Entry 7DDP (electron microscopy, 3.40 A resolution); this record covers chains A and C.

# Chain A
Protein: Angiotensin-converting enzyme 2
Organism: Homo sapiens
Notes: EC 3.4.17.23, 3.4.17.-
UniProt: Q9BYF1 (ACE2_HUMAN); residues 19-615 here = UniProt positions 19-615
Sequence (597 residues; each row starts with the number of its first residue):
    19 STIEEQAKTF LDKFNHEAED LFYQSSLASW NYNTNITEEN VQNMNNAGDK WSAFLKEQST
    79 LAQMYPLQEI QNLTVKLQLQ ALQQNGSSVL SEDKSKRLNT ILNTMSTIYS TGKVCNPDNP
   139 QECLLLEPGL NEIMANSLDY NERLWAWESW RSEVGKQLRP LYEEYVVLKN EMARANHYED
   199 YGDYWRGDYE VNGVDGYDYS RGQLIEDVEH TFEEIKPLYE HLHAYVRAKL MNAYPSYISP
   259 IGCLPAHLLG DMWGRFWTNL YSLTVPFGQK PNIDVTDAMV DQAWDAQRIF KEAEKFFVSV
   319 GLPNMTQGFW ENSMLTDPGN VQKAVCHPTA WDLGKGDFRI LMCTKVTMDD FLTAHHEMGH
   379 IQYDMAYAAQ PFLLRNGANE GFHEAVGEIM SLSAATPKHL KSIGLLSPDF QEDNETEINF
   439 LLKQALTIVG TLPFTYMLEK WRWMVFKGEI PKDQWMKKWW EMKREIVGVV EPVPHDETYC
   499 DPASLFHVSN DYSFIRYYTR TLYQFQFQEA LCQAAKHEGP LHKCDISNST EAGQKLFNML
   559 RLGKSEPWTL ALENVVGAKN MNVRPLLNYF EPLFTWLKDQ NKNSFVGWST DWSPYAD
Disulfide bonds: Cys-133/Cys-141, Cys-344/Cys-361, Cys-530/Cys-542
Covalently attached groups: N-acetylglucosamine (NAG) linked to Asn-53, Asn-90, Asn-322, Asn-546
Bound ions: Zn2+: His-374, His-378, Glu-402
Swiss-Prot annotation at these positions:
  - region (Interaction with SARS-CoV spike glycoprotein): Asp-30 to Tyr-41, Met-82 to Pro-84, Lys-353 to Arg-357
  - active site: Glu-375 (Proton acceptor), His-505 (Proton donor)
  - binding site (chloride): Arg-169, Trp-477, Lys-481
  - binding site (substrate): Arg-273, His-345, Pro-346, Tyr-515
  - binding site (Zn(2+)): His-374, His-378, Glu-402
  - glycosylation (N-linked (GlcNAc...) asparagine): Asn-53, Asn-90, Asn-103, Asn-322, Asn-432, Asn-546
  - mutagenesis: Ser-19 (S19P: Increases slightly the interaction with RBD domain of SARS-CoV-2 spike protein), Gln-24 to Lys-26 (Slightly inhibits interaction with SARS-CoV spike glycoprotein), Gln-24 (Q24T: Increases slightly the interaction with RBD domain of SARS-CoV-2 spike protein), Ala-25 (A25V: Increases slightly the interaction with RBD domain of SARS-CoV-2 spike protein), Thr-27 (T27Y: Increases slightly the interaction with RBD domain of SARS-CoV-2 spike protein. In sACE2.v2.2; increases interaction with RBD domain of SARS-CoV-2 spike protein ...), Leu-29 (L29F: Increases slightly the interaction with RBD domain of SARS-CoV-2 spike protein), Lys-31 (K31D: Abolishes interaction with SARS-CoV spike glycoprotein; K31Y: Increases slightly the interaction with RBD domain of SARS-CoV-2 spike protein), Asn-33 (N33D: Increases slightly the interaction with RBD domain of SARS-CoV-2 spike protein), His-34 (H34A: Increases slightly the interaction with RBD domain of SARS-CoV-2 spike protein), Glu-37 (E37A: No effect on interaction with SARS-CoV spike glycoprotein), Asp-38 (D38A: No effect on interaction with SARS-CoV spike glycoprotein), Leu-39 (L39R: Increases slightly the interaction with RBD domain of SARS-CoV-2 spike protein), 48 further mutagenesis entries in UniProt

# Chain C
Protein: Spike protein S1
Organism: Pangolin coronavirus
UniProt: A0A6G6A1M4 (A0A6G6A1M4_9BETC); residues 319-527 here correspond to UniProt positions 317-525 (UniProt number = residue number - 2)
Sequence (209 residues; numbered 319 to 527; the number before each row is that of its first residue):
   319 RVQPTISIVR FPNITNLCPF GEVFNASKFA SVYAWNRKRI SNCVADYSVL YNSTSFSTFK
   379 CYGVSPTKLN DLCFTNVYAD SFVVKGDEVR QIAPGQTGVI ADYNYKLPDD FTGCVIAWNS
   439 VKQDALTGGN YGYLYRLFRK SKLKPFERDI STEIYQAGST PCNGQVGLNC YYPLERYGFH
   499 PTTGVNYQPF RVVVLSFELL NGPATVCGP
Unresolved in the structure: 319-332, 527
Disulfide bonds: Cys-336/Cys-361, Cys-379/Cys-432, Cys-391/Cys-525, Cys-480/Cys-488
Covalently attached groups: N-acetylglucosamine (NAG) linked to Asn-343
Reported in the primary citation:
  - specificity-determining residues: His-498

# Chain A / chain C interface
Pairs across the interface (34):
  Gln-24(A) / Ala-475(C)
  Gln-24(A) / Gly-476(C)
  Gln-24(A) / Asn-487(C)  hydrogen bond
  Thr-27(A) / Phe-456(C)
  Thr-27(A) / Ala-475(C)
  Thr-27(A) / Tyr-489(C)  hydrogen bond
  Phe-28(A) / Tyr-489(C)  hydrogen bond (backbone-side chain)
  Asp-30(A) / Leu-455(C)
  Lys-31(A) / Phe-456(C)
  Lys-31(A) / Tyr-489(C)
  Lys-31(A) / Glu-493(C)
  His-34(A) / Tyr-453(C)  hydrogen bond
  His-34(A) / Leu-455(C)
  His-34(A) / Glu-493(C)  salt bridge
  Glu-37(A) / Tyr-505(C)  hydrogen bond
  Asp-38(A) / Tyr-449(C)
  Asp-38(A) / Gly-496(C)
  Tyr-41(A) / His-498(C)
  Tyr-41(A) / Thr-500(C)  hydrogen bond
  Tyr-41(A) / Thr-501(C)
  Gln-42(A) / Tyr-449(C)  hydrogen bond
  Met-82(A) / Leu-486(C)  hydrophobic
  Tyr-83(A) / Asn-487(C)  hydrogen bond
  Asn-330(A) / Thr-500(C)
  Lys-353(A) / Gly-496(C)  hydrogen bond (side chain-backbone)
  Lys-353(A) / Thr-501(C)
  Lys-353(A) / Gly-502(C)  hydrogen bond (backbone-backbone)
  Lys-353(A) / Tyr-505(C)
  Gly-354(A) / Gly-502(C)  hydrogen bond (backbone-backbone)
  Gly-354(A) / Asn-504(C)
  Gly-354(A) / Tyr-505(C)
  Asp-355(A) / Thr-500(C)
  Arg-357(A) / Thr-500(C)  hydrogen bond
  Arg-393(A) / Tyr-505(C)
Other interface residues (no listed pair), chain A (20 interface residues in all): Ser-19, Leu-45
Other interface residues (no listed pair), chain C (20 interface residues in all): Gly-446, Ser-477, Arg-494
Interface features reported in the paper:
  - pairs named by the authors: Gly-446(C)/Gln-42(A), Tyr-449(C)/Asp-38(A), Tyr-449(C)/Gln-42(A), Tyr-453(C)/His-34(A), Leu-455(C)/Asp-30(A), Leu-455(C)/Lys-31(A), Leu-455(C)/His-34(A), Phe-456(C)/Thr-27(A), Phe-456(C)/Asp-30(A), Phe-456(C)/Lys-31(A), Ala-475(C)/Gln-24(A), Ala-475(C)/Thr-27(A), Gly-476(C)/Gln-24(A), Ser-477(C)/Ser-19(A), Leu-486(C)/Met-82(A), Asn-487(C)/Gln-24(A), Asn-487(C)/Tyr-83(A), Tyr-489(C)/Gln-24(A), Tyr-489(C)/Thr-27(A), Tyr-489(C)/Phe-28(A), Tyr-489(C)/Lys-31(A), Glu-493(C)/Lys-31(A), Glu-493(C)/His-34(A), Arg-494(C)/Asp-38(A), Gly-496(C)/Asp-38(A), Gly-496(C)/Lys-353(A), His-498(C)/Asp-38(A), His-498(C)/Tyr-41(A), His-498(C)/Gln-42(A), His-498(C)/Leu-45(A), Thr-500(C)/Tyr-41(A), Thr-500(C)/Leu-45(A), Thr-500(C)/Asn-330(A), Thr-500(C)/Asp-355(A), Thr-500(C)/Arg-357(A), Thr-501(C)/Tyr-41(A), Thr-501(C)/Lys-353(A), Thr-501(C)/Gly-354(A), Thr-501(C)/Asp-355(A), Gly-502(C)/Lys-353(A), Gly-502(C)/Gly-354(A), Gly-502(C)/Asp-355(A), Asn-504(C)/Gly-354(A), Tyr-505(C)/Glu-37(A), Tyr-505(C)/Lys-353(A), Tyr-505(C)/Gly-354(A), Tyr-505(C)/Arg-393(A)
  - interface residues, chain C: Gly-446(C), Arg-494(C)

# In short
The chain A/chain C interface involves 20 residues from each chain, with 12 hydrogen bonds and 1 salt bridge.
Among the polar pairs are His-34(A)/Glu-493(C), Gln-24(A)/Asn-487(C) and Thr-27(A)/Tyr-489(C). The paper
describes contacts between Gly-446(C) and Gln-42(A), Tyr-449(C) and Asp-38(A) and Tyr-449(C) and Gln-42(A)
among others. From the paper: interface residues Gly-446(C) and Arg-494(C); the specificity determinant
His-498(C).
Chain A is Angiotensin-converting enzyme 2 (Homo sapiens) and chain C is Spike protein S1 (Pangolin
coronavirus); the structure, Cryo-EM structure of human ACE2 and GX/P2V/2017 RBD, was determined by electron
microscopy together with 7DDO from the same study.
